PDB entry 6K7X | electron microscopy, 3.27 A resolution | chains A and D of the 16 polymer chains in the assembly

# Chain A (and D)
Name: Calcium uniporter protein, mitochondrial
Organism: Homo sapiens
Notes: chain D of this document is another copy of the same molecule, construct and numbering; everything in this record applies to it too
UniProt: Q8NE86 (MCU_HUMAN); residues 73-348 here = UniProt positions 73-348
Amino-acid sequence (276 residues; row label = number of the first residue in the row):
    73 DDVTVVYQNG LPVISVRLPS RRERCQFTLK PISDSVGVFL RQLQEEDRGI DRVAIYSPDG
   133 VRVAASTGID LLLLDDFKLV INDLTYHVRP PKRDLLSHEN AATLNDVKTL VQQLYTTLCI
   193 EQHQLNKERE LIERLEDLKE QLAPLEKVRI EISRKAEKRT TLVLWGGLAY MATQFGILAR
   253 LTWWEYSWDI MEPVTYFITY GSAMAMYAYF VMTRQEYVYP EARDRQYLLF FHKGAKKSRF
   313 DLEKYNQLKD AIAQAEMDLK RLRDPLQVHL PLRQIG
Disordered / not traced: 346-348
Metal / ion sites: Ca2+: E264 (shared with 1 residue of chain B; 1 residue of chain C; E264(D) of chain D)
Residues lining bound ligands:
  - PLX ((9R,11S)-9-({[(1S)-1-hydroxyhexadecyl]oxy}methyl)-2,2-dimethyl-5,7,10-trioxa-2lambda~5~-aza-6lambda~5~-phosphaoctacosane-6,6,11-triol), molecule 1: R231, L234, V235, L236, G238, G239, Y242, M243, S274, A277, M278, Y281, Y289, V290, Y291, A294, Q298, F302
  - PLX, molecule 2: Y242, V266, F269, I270, G273, S274
  - PLX, molecule 3: F247, W255, W256
  - PLX, molecule 4: A275, Y279, F282, E288
UniProt features mapped onto this chain:
  - region: T285 to V290 (Juxtamembrane helix)
  - motif: W260 to Y268 (Selectivity filter)
  - binding site (Ca(2+)): E264
  - modified residue: S92 (Phosphoserine), C97 (S-glutathionyl cysteine), K332 (N6-acetyllysine)
  - mutagenesis: S92 (S92A: Decreased MCU current; when associated with A-57; S92A: Impairs calcium uptake, but has no effect on oligomerization and interaction with MICU1 and MICU2), C97 (C97A: Abolished glutathionylation in response to reactive oxygen species), D123 (D123R: No effect on calcium uptake in presence of high concentrations of calcium. Abolished dimerization of MCU), K180 (K180A: No effect on calcium uptake, oligomerization and interaction with MICU1 and MICU2), C191 (C191A: Does not affect glutathionylation in response to reactive oxygen species), L240 (L240W: Abolished calcium uptake), A241 (A241W: Abolished interaction with EMRE/SMDT1 and calcium uptake), G248 (G248W: Abolished calcium uptake), E257 (E257A: According to a report, inhibits calcium uptake. According to a subsequent report, does not affect greatly calcium uptake; E257S: Does not affect greatly calcium uptake), S259 (S259A: Does not inhibit calcium uptake. Strongly reduced sensitivity to ruthenium red inhibition; S259R: Prevents entrance of calcium into the pore), W260 (W260A/F/Y: Abolished mitochondrial calcium uptake), D261 to E264 (Dominant negative (DN) mutant; inhibits calcium uptake. Inhibits calcium channel activity ...), 14 further mutagenesis entries in UniProt
What the authors report for this chain:
  - binding site for cardiolipin: R297

# How chain A and chain D interact
Contacting residue pairs - 42 pairs, chain A then chain D:
  Y79(A) with N177(D); T181(D)
  Q80(A) with N177(D)
  N81(A) with L143(D); N177(D), hydrogen bond (backbone-side chain)
  G82(A) with N177(D), hydrogen bond (backbone-side chain)
  R93(A) with R124(D)
  E95(A) with Y128(D), hydrogen bond; R134(D), salt bridge
  R96(A) with V133(D); R134(D), hydrogen bond (backbone-backbone)
  C97(A) with R134(D)
  Q98(A) with S129(D); V133(D); R134(D), hydrogen bond (backbone-backbone); A136(D), hydrogen bond (backbone-backbone); T139(D)
  F99(A) with A136(D), hydrophobic
  T100(A) with T139(D)
  P103(A) with Q184(D)
  I104(A) with Q184(D)
  Q114(A) with S138(D), hydrogen bond
  E118(A) with R134(D), salt bridge; A136(D); A137(D), hydrogen bond (side chain-backbone)
  D142(A) with Q184(D); T188(D), hydrogen bond
  L146(A) with T189(D)
  R165(A) with D178(D), salt bridge; L182(D); Q185(D)
  N172(A) with L186(D); L190(D)
  T175(A) with L182(D); L186(D)
  V179(A) with L182(D), hydrophobic
  L182(A) with T175(D); D178(D); V179(D), hydrophobic
  L186(A) with T175(D)
  T189(A) with N172(D)
  E264(A) with E264(D)
Other interface residues (no listed pair), chain A (32 interface residues in all): L143, H170, L176, D178, V183, Q185, L190
Other interface residues (no listed pair), chain D (29 interface residues in all): V135, L168, L176, K180, Y187

# Summary
The interface between chain A and chain D involves 32 residues on one side and 29 on the other; the contacts
include 9 hydrogen bonds and 3 salt bridges. Polar contacts include E95(A)-R134(D), E118(A)-R134(D) and
R165(A)-D178(D). Bound to chain A: 4 copies of compound PLX. From the paper: a binding site for cardiolipin at
R297(A).
Chain A and chain D are both Calcium uniporter protein, mitochondrial (Homo sapiens); the structure, Human
MCU-EMRE complex, was determined by electron microscopy (same publication as 6K7Y).
